7ND7 - chains F and G of the 9 polymer chains in the assembly; structure by electron microscopy, 3.60 A resolution.

== Chain F ==
Protein: COVOX-316 Fab heavy chain
Source organism: Homo sapiens
Notes: antibody fragment or engineered binder
Sequence (227 residues; numbered 1 to 227; the number before each row is that of its first residue):
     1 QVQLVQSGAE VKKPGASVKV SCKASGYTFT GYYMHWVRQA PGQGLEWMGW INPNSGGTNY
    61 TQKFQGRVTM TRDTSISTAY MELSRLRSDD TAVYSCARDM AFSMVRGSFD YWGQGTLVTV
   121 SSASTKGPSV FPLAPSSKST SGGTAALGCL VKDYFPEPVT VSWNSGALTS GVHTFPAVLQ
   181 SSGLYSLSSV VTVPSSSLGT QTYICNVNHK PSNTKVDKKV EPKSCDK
Disordered / not traced: 123-227
Cystine bridges: Cys22-Cys96
Glycans and other covalent adducts: glycan linked to Asn59
From the paper describing this entry:
  - post-translational modification sites: Asn59

== Chain G ==
Protein: COVOX-316 Fab light chain
Source organism: Homo sapiens
Notes: antibody fragment or engineered binder
Sequence (216 residues; numbered 1 to 216; the number before each row is that of its first residue):
     1 QAVLTQPPSA SGSPGQSVTI SCTGTSSDVG GYNYVSWYQQ HPGKAPKLMI YEVSKRPSGV
    61 PDRFSGSKSG NTASLTVSGL QAEDEADYYC SSYAGSNHWV FGGGTKLTVL GQPKAAPTVT
   121 LFPPSSEELQ ANKATLVCLI SDFYPGAVTV AWKADSSPVK AGVETTTPSK QSNNKYAASS
   181 YLSLTPEQWK SHRSYSCQVT HEGSTVEKTV APTECS
Disordered / not traced: 1, 111-216
Cystine bridges: Cys22-Cys90

== How chain F and chain G interact ==
Pairs across the interface (33):
  Gln39(F) with Gln40(G), hydrogen bond; Tyr89(G), hydrogen bond
  Gln43(F) with Tyr89(G), hydrogen bond (backbone-side chain)
  Gly44(F) with Tyr89(G)
  Leu45(F) with Gln40(G); Pro46(G), hydrophobic; Tyr89(G), hydrophobic; Phe101(G), hydrophobic
  Trp47(F) with Asn97(G); His98(G); Trp99(G); Phe101(G)
  Trp50(F) with Asn97(G), hydrogen bond (side chain-backbone)
  Asn59(F) with Ser96(G); Asn97(G); His98(G), hydrogen bond
  Tyr60(F) with His98(G), hydrogen bond (backbone-side chain)
  Thr61(F) with His98(G)
  Met100(F) with Leu48(G), hydrophobic
  Val105(F) with Trp99(G), hydrophobic
  Arg106(F) with Tyr34(G); Trp99(G), hydrogen bond (backbone-side chain)
  Gly107(F) with Tyr38(G), hydrogen bond (backbone-side chain); Trp99(G)
  Ser108(F) with Ser36(G), hydrogen bond; Tyr38(G); Tyr51(G)
  Phe109(F) with Tyr38(G), hydrogen bond (backbone-side chain); Leu48(G); Phe101(G), hydrophobic
  Trp112(F) with Tyr38(G), hydrophobic; Ala45(G), hydrophobic; Pro46(G), hydrogen bond (side chain-backbone)
Interface residues without a listed pair, chain F (20 interface residues in all): Val37, Glu46, Gln62, Gly113
Interface residues without a listed pair, chain G (16 interface residues in all): Ser91, Gly103

== Summary ==
20 residues of chain F face 16 of chain G across their interface, with 11 hydrogen bonds. Polar contacts
include Gln39(F)-Gln40(G), Gln39(F)-Tyr89(G) and Gln43(F)-Tyr89(G). The paper reports a modification site at
Asn59(F).
Chain F is COVOX-316 Fab heavy chain and chain G is COVOX-316 Fab light chain, both from Homo sapiens; the
structure, EM structure of SARS-CoV-2 Spike glycoprotein in complex with COVOX-316 Fab, was determined by
electron microscopy, deposited together with 7BEH, 7BEJ, 7BEK, 7ND3, 7ND4 and 7ND6.
